PDB entry 6D7K | X-ray diffraction, 2.60 A resolution | chains A and E of the 8 polymer chains in the assembly

Chain A (and E):
Name: Methane monooxygenase hydroxylase, MmoX1
Organism: Methylosinus sporium
Notes: chain E of this document is another copy of the same molecule, construct and numbering; everything in this record applies to it too
Reference sequence: Q27RN7 (Q27RN7_METSR); residue numbers follow UniProt; this construct covers 1-526
Chain sequence (526 residues; each row starts with the number of its first residue):
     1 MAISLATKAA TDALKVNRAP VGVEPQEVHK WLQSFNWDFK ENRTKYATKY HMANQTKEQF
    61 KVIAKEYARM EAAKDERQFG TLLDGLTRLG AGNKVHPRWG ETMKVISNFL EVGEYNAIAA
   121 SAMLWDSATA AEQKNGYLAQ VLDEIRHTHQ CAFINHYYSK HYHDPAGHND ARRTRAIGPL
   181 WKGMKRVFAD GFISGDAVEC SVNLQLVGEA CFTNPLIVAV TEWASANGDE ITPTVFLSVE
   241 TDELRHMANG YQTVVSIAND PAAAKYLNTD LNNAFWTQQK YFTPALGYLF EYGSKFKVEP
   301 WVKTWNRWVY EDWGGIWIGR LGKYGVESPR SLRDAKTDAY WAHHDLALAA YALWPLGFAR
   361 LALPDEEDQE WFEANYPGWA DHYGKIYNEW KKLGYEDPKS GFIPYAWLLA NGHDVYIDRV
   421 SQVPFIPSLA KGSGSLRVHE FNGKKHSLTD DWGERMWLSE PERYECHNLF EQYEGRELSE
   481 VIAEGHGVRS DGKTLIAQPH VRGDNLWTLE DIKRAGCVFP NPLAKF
Not modelled in the structure: 1-11, 161-172 (chain E: 1-10, 159-171)
Metal / ion sites: Fe ion site 1: Glu-114, Glu-144 (together with formate, hexane-1,6-diol); Fe ion site 2: Glu-209, Glu-243, His-246 (together with hexane-1,6-diol)
Ligand contacts: hexane-1,6-diol (HEZ): Ile-106, Leu-110, Glu-114, Glu-144, Phe-188, Glu-209, Thr-213, Leu-216, Ile-217, Val-239, Glu-243, His-246
What the authors report for this chain:
  - conformationally variable residues (side-chain flip): Leu-110, Glu-114, His-147, Phe-188
  - Fe ion coordination through a water molecule: His-147
  - Fe ion coordination: Glu-114, Glu-144, Glu-243

Interface between chain A and chain E:
Pairs across the interface (7):
  Glu-76(A) with Glu-76(E)
  Arg-77(A) with Gly-80(E); Asp-84(E), salt bridge
  Thr-81(A) with Asp-84(E)
  Asp-84(A) with Arg-77(E), salt bridge; Thr-81(E), hydrogen bond; Asp-84(E)
Also at the interface, not in a pair above, chain A (7 interface residues in all): Gly-80, Leu-83, Arg-88
Also at the interface, not in a pair above, chain E (7 interface residues in all): Leu-83, Arg-88

Summary:
Chain A and chain E each contribute 7 residues to their interface, with 1 hydrogen bond and 2 salt bridges.
Among the polar pairs are Arg-77(A)/Asp-84(E) and Asp-84(A)/Thr-81(E). Ligands of chain A: hexane-1,6-diol.
From the paper: Fe ion coordination by Glu-114(A), Glu-144(A) and Glu-243(A); water-mediated Fe ion
coordination by His-147(A).
Chain A and chain E are both Methane monooxygenase hydroxylase, MmoX1 (Methylosinus sporium); the structure,
Complex structure of Methane monooxygenase hydroxylase in complex with inhibitory subunit, was determined by
X-ray diffraction.
